Entry 7W33 (X-ray diffraction, 2.39 A resolution); this record covers chain A.

# Chain A
Protein: Procathepsin L
From: Homo sapiens
Notes: EC 3.4.22.15
UniProtKB: P07711 (CATL1_HUMAN); residues -112 to 220 here correspond to UniProt positions 1-333 (UniProt number = residue number + 113)
Chain sequence (333 residues; each row starts with the number of its first residue; numbers below 1 keep their minus sign (Met-112 is residue -112)):
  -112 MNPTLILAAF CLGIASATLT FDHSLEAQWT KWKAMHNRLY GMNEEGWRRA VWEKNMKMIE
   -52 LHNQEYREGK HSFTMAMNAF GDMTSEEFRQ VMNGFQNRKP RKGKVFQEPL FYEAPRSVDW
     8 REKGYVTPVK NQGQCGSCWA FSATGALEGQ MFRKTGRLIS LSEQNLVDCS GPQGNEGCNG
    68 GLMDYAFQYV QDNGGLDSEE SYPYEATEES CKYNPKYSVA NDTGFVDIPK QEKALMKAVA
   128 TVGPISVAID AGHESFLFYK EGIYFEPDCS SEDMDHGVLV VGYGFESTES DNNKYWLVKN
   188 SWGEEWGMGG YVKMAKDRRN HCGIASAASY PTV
Disordered / not traced: -112 to 0
Disulfide bonds: Cys22-Cys65, Cys56-Cys98, Cys156-Cys209
Covalently attached groups: 14a (89B) linked to Cys25
Residues lining bound ligands: 14a (89B; N-[(2S)-3-(4-fluorophenyl)-1-oxidanylidene-1-[[(2R,3S)-3-oxidanyl-4-oxidanylidene-1-[(3S)-2-oxidanylidenepiperidin-3-yl]-4-[(phenylmethyl)amino]butan-2-yl]amino]propan-2-yl]-1-benzofuran-2-carboxamide): Gln19, Gly20, Gln21, Cys22, Gly23, Ser24, Trp26, Gly61, Asn62, Glu63, Cys65, Asn66, Gly67, Gly68, Leu69, Met70, Tyr72, Ala135, Met161, Asp162, His163, Gly164, Trp189, Ala214
UniProt features mapped onto this chain:
  - active site: Cys25, His163, Asn187
  - binding site (Zn(2+)): Glu9, Glu50, Asp71, Glu86, Glu92, Glu96, Asp114, Asp137, His140, Asp160, Asp162
  - site (Cleavage): Phe-7, Gln-6, Gln-6, Glu-5, Tyr-1, Glu0, Glu0, Ala1
  - glycosylation: Asn108 (N-linked (GlcNAc...) asparagine)
From the paper describing this entry:
  - catalytic residues: Cys25, His163
  - binding site for 14a: Gln19, Gln21, Cys22, Gly23, Cys25, Trp26, Gly61, Glu63, Cys65, Asn66, Gly67, Gly68, Leu69, Met70, Ala135, Met161, Asp162, His163, Gly164

# In short
14a is covalently linked to Cys25. Curated annotation (UniProt) lists 3 active-site residues and 11
Zn2+-binding residues. The paper reports catalytic residues Cys25 and His163; a binding site for 14a at Gln19,
Gln21 and Cys22 among others.
Chain A is Procathepsin L (Homo sapiens); the structure, The crystal structure of human CtsL in complex with
14a, was determined by X-ray diffraction, deposited together with 8GXG, 8GXH and 7W34.
